PDB entry 8FXP | electron microscopy, 4.04 A resolution (low resolution: residue-level contacts below are approximate; hydrogen-bond / salt-bridge calls are withheld) | chains AG and AP of the 64 polymer chains in the assembly

[Chain AG]
Name: Major capsid protein, gp9
From: Agrobacterium phage Milano
UniProt: A0A482MFS6 (A0A482MFS6_9CAUD); residues 1-465 here = UniProt positions 1-465
Amino-acid sequence (465 residues; numbered 1 to 465; the number before each row is that of its first residue):
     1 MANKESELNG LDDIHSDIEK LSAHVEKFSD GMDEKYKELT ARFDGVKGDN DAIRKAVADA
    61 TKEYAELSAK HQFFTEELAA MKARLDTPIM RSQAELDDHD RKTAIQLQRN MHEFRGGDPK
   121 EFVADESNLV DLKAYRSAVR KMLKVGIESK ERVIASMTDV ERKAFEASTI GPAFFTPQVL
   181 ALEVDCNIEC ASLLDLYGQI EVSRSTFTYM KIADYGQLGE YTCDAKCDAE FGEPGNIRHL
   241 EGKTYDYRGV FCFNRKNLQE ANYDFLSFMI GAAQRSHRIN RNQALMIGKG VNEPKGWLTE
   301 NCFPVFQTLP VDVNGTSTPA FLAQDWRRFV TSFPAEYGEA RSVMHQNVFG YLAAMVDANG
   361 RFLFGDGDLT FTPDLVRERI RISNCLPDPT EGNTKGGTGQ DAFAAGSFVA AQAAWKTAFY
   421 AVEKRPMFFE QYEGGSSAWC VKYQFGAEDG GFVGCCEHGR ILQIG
Disordered / not traced: 1-173, 465
Cystine bridges: Cys-190/Cys-385, Cys-302/Cys-456

[Chain AP]
Name: Linking protein 2, gp128
From: Agrobacterium phage Milano
Amino-acid sequence (38 residues; row label = number of the first residue in the row):
     1 MVKLNCRPLC QAPTASRLVS PPCFICRGVA PSAPVTPG
Disordered / not traced: 29-38

[Interface between chain AG and chain AP]
Residue-residue contacts - 27 pairs, chain AG then chain AP:
  Arg-238(AG) with Arg-7(AP)
  Leu-240(AG) with Arg-7(AP)
  Glu-300(AG) with Gln-11(AP)
  Asn-301(AG) with Gln-11(AP); Pro-13(AP)
  Cys-302(AG) with Gln-11(AP)
  Pro-304(AG) with Thr-14(AP)
  Val-305(AG) with Thr-14(AP); Ser-16(AP)
  Phe-306(AG) with Ser-16(AP); Leu-18(AP)
  Gln-307(AG) with Ala-15(AP); Ser-16(AP); Arg-17(AP); Leu-18(AP)
  Thr-308(AG) with Arg-17(AP)
  Leu-309(AG) with Arg-17(AP); Val-19(AP)
  Gln-324(AG) with Ser-20(AP); Pro-21(AP)
  Asp-325(AG) with Leu-18(AP); Ser-20(AP)
  Arg-328(AG) with Leu-18(AP); Val-19(AP); Ser-20(AP)
  Phe-329(AG) with Leu-18(AP)
  Leu-462(AG) with Leu-18(AP)
Other interface residues (no listed pair), chain AG (17 interface residues in all): Pro-310

[Summary]
17 residues of chain AG face 11 of chain AP across their interface.
Chain AG is Major capsid protein, gp9 and chain AP is Linking protein 2, gp128, both from Agrobacterium phage
Milano; the structure, Structure of capsid of Agrobacterium phage Milano, was determined by electron
microscopy together with 8FWE, 8FWG, 8FWM and 8FXR from the same study.
